Entry 5MVW (X-ray diffraction, 1.82 A resolution); this record covers chains A and B of the 4 polymer chains in the assembly.

Chain A (and B):
Molecule: Centrosomin
From: Drosophila melanogaster
Notes: chain B of this document is another copy of the same molecule, construct and numbering; everything in this record applies to it too
UniProtKB: P54623 (CNN_DROME), isoform P54623-2; residue numbers follow UniProt; this construct covers 1082-1148
Amino-acid sequence (70 residues; row label = number of the first residue in the row):
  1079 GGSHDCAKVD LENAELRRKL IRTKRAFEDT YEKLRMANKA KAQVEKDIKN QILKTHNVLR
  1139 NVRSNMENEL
Unresolved in the structure: 1079-1080, 1141-1148 (chain B: 1079-1080, 1142-1148)
Differences from the reference sequence: expression tag (1079-1081)
Bound ions: Zn2+: His-1082, Cys-1084 (shared with His-1082(B), Cys-1084(B) of chain B)
What the authors report for this chain:
  - Zn2+ coordination: His-1082, Cys-1084
  - mutagenesis - R1141H: decreased localization

Chain A / chain B interface:
Residue-residue contacts (42):
  His-1082(A) / His-1082(B)  hydrogen bond
  His-1082(A) / Cys-1084(B)
  His-1082(A) / Val-1087(B)
  His-1082(A) / Asp-1088(B)  salt bridge
  Cys-1084(A) / His-1082(B)
  Cys-1084(A) / Cys-1084(B)  hydrophobic
  Val-1087(A) / Val-1087(B)  hydrophobic
  Asp-1088(A) / His-1082(B)  salt bridge
  Glu-1090(A) / Asn-1091(B)  hydrogen bond
  Glu-1090(A) / Arg-1095(B)  salt bridge
  Asn-1091(A) / Val-1087(B)  hydrogen bond (side chain-backbone)
  Asn-1091(A) / Glu-1090(B)
  Asn-1091(A) / Asn-1091(B)  hydrogen bond
  Asn-1091(A) / Leu-1094(B)
  Leu-1094(A) / Asn-1091(B)
  Leu-1094(A) / Leu-1094(B)  hydrophobic
  Leu-1094(A) / Arg-1095(B)
  Leu-1094(A) / Leu-1098(B)  hydrophobic
  Arg-1095(A) / Glu-1090(B)  salt bridge
  Arg-1095(A) / Leu-1094(B)
  Lys-1097(A) / Leu-1098(B)
  Leu-1098(A) / Leu-1094(B)  hydrophobic
  Leu-1098(A) / Lys-1097(B)
  Leu-1098(A) / Leu-1098(B)  hydrophobic
  Leu-1098(A) / Thr-1101(B)
  Thr-1101(A) / Leu-1098(B)
  Thr-1101(A) / Thr-1101(B)
  Thr-1101(A) / Lys-1102(B)
  Lys-1102(A) / Thr-1101(B)
  Ala-1104(A) / Phe-1105(B)
  Phe-1105(A) / Ala-1104(B)
  Phe-1105(A) / Phe-1105(B)
  Phe-1105(A) / Thr-1108(B)
  Thr-1108(A) / Phe-1105(B)
  Thr-1108(A) / Thr-1108(B)
  Thr-1108(A) / Tyr-1109(B)
  Thr-1108(A) / Leu-1112(B)
  Tyr-1109(A) / Thr-1108(B)
  Lys-1111(A) / Leu-1112(B)
  Leu-1112(A) / Thr-1108(B)
  Leu-1112(A) / Lys-1111(B)
  Leu-1112(A) / Leu-1112(B)  hydrophobic
Other interface residues (no listed pair), chain A (19 interface residues in all): Ser-1081
Other interface residues (no listed pair), chain B (19 interface residues in all): Ala-1115

In short:
Chain A and chain B each contribute 19 residues to their interface, with 4 hydrogen bonds and 4 salt bridges.
Among the polar pairs are His-1082(A)/Asp-1088(B), Glu-1090(A)/Arg-1095(B) and His-1082(A)/His-1082(B).
His-1082(A) and Cys-1084(A) coordinate Zn2+. From the paper: R1141H of chain A reduces localization; Zn2+
coordination by His-1082(A) and Cys-1084(A).
Both chains are Centrosomin (Drosophila melanogaster). Entry 5MVW (Complex between the Leucine Zipper (LZ) and
Centrosomin-motif 2 (CM2) domains of Drosophila melanogaster Centrosomin (Cnn)) was determined by X-ray
diffraction (same publication as 5MW0, 5MW9, 5MWE and 5I7C).
